Entry 6OEM (electron microscopy, 3.60 A resolution); this record covers chains C and G of the 10 polymer chains in the assembly.

Chain C:
Molecule: V(D)J recombination-activating protein 1
Organism: Mus musculus
Notes: EC 3.1.-.-, 2.3.2.27
UniProtKB: P15919 (RAG1_MOUSE); residues 1-1040 here = UniProt positions 1-1040
Sequence (1040 residues; row label = number of the first residue in the row):
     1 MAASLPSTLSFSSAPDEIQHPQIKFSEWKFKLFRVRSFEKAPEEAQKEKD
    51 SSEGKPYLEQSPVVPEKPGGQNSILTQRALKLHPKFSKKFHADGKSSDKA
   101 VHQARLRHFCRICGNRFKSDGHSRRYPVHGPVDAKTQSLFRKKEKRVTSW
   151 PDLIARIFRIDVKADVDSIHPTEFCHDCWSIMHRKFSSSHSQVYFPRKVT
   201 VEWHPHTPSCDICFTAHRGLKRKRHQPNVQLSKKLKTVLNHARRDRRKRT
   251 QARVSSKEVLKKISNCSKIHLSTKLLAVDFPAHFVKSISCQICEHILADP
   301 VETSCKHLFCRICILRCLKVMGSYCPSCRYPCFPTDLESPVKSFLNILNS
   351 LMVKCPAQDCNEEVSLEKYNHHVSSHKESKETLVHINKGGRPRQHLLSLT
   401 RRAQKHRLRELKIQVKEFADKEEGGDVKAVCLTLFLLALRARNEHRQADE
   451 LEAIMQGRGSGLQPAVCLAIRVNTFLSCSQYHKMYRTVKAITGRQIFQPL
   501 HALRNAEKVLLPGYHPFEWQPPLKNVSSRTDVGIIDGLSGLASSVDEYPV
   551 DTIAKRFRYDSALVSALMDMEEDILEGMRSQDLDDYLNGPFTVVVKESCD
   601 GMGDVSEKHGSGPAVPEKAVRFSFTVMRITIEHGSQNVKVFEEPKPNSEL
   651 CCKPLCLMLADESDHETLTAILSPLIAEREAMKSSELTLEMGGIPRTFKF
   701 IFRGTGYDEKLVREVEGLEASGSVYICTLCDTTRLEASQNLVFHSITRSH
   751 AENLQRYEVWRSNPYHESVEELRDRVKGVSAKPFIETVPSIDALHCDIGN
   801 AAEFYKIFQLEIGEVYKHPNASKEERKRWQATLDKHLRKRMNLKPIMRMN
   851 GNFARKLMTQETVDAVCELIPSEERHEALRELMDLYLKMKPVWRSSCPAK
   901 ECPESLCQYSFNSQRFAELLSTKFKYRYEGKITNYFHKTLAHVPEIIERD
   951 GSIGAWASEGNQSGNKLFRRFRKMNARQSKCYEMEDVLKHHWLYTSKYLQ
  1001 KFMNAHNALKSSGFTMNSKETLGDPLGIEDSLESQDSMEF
Unresolved in the structure: 1-394, 957-959, 1009-1040
Sequence notes: engineered mutation Gln962 (Glu in P15919)
Curated features (UniProtKB/Swiss-Prot):
  - zinc finger: Cys290 to Arg329 (RING-type), Leu351 to Lys380 (RAG1-type)
  - DNA-binding region: Gly389 to Gln456 (NBD)
  - binding site (Zn(2+)): Cys266, His270, Cys290, Cys293, His295, Cys305, His307, Cys310, Cys313, Cys325, Cys328, Cys355, Cys360, His372, His376
  - binding site (a divalent metal cation): Asp600, Asp708
  - site: Trp893 (Essential for DNA hairpin formation, participates in base-stacking interactions near the cleavage site)
  - cross-link: Lys233 (Glycyl lysine isopeptide (Lys-Gly) (interchain with G-Cter in ubiquitin))
  - mutagenesis: Lys233 (K233M: Abolishes autoubiquitination), His307 (H307A: Displays lower E3 ligase activity and affects the joining step of V(D)J recombination), Cys325 (C325G: Loss of E3 ligase activity and affects the joining step of V(D)J recombination), Arg391 (R391A: Defects in converting nicked products to hairpins; R391L: Impairs DNA-binding and hairpin formation while maintaining some nicking activity), Arg393 (R393A: Impairs DNA-binding and hairpin formation while maintaining some nicking activity), Arg401 (R401A: Allows robust hairpin activity), Arg402 (R402A: Defects in converting nicked products to hairpins), Lys405 (K405A: Reduced hairpin activity), His406 (H406A: Allows robust hairpin activity), Arg407 (R407A: Impairs DNA-binding and reduces hairpin formation without affecting nicking activity), Asn443 (N443A: Impairs DNA-binding; when associated with A-445), His445 (H445A: Impairs DNA-binding; when associated with A-443), 22 further mutagenesis entries in UniProt
From the paper describing this entry:
  - catalytic residues: Asp600, Asp708
  - mutagenesis - E962Q: abolished catalytic activity (citing earlier work)
  - binding site for the 50-nt DNA strand: Arg848, Met849
  - mutagenesis - R848A: increased catalytic activity

Chain G:
Molecule: 61-nt DNA strand
Sequence (61 nucleotides; numbered 1 to 61; the number before each row is that of its first residue):
     1 CGGGTTTTTGTCTGGCTTCACACTTGATTTGCATCACTGTGTAAGACAGG
    51 CCAGATCCAGG
Unresolved in the structure: 58-61

How chain C and chain G interact:
Residue-residue contacts (12):
  Arg442(C) with DT18(G), phosphate contact
  Asn443(C) with DT17(G), hydrogen bond to the sugar; DT18(G), phosphate contact
  Arg446(C) with DC19(G), sugar contact; DA20(G), salt bridge to the phosphate
  Gly603(C) with DT42(G), phosphate contact
  Met847(C) with DA44(G), phosphate contact; DG45(G), phosphate contact
  Asn961(C) with DT42(G), sugar contact
  Gln962(C) with DG41(G), sugar contact
  Asn965(C) with DG41(G), sugar contact
  Arg969(C) with DG41(G), salt bridge to the phosphate
Also at the interface, not in a pair above, chain C (12 interface residues in all): Met602, Asp604, Met849
Also at the interface, not in a pair above, chain G (10 interface residues in all): DC16, DT40

In short:
Chain C and chain G form an interface of 12 and 10 residues respectively, with 1 hydrogen bond and 2 salt
bridges. Among the polar pairs are Asn443(C)-DT17(G), Arg446(C)-DA20(G) and Arg969(C)-DG41(G). From the paper:
catalytic residues Asp600(C) and Asp708(C); E962Q of chain C abolishes catalytic activity.
Here chain C is V(D)J recombination-activating protein 1 (Mus musculus) and chain G is a 61-nt DNA strand.
Entry 6OEM (Cryo-EM structure of mouse RAG1/2 PRC complex (DNA0)) was determined by electron microscopy (same
publication as 6OEN, 6OEO, 6OEP, 6OEQ, 6OER and 6V0V).
